PDB entry 3IIX | X-ray diffraction, 1.25 A resolution | chain A

Chain A:
Molecule: [FeFe] hydrogenase maturase subunit HydE
From: Thermotoga maritima MSB8
Notes: EC 1.8.-.-
UniProt: Q9X0Z6 (HYDE_THEMA); residue numbers follow UniProt; this construct covers 1-348
Chain sequence (348 residues; each row starts with the number of its first residue):
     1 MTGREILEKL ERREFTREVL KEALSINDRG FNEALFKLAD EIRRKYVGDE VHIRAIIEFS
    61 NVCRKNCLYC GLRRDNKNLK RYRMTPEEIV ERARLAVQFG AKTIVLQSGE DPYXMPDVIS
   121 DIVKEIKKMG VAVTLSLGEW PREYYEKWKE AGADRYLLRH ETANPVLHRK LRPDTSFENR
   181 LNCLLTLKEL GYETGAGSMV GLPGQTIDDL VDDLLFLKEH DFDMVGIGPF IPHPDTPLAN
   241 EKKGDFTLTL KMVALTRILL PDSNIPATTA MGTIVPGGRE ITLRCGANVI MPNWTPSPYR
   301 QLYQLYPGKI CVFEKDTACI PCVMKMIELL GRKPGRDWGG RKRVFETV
Not modelled in the structure: 348
Sequence notes: modified residue (114)
Modified / non-standard residues: OTY (2-hydroxy-L-tyrosine) at position 114; Cys183, Cys322 (S-hydroxycysteine; CSO); Cys311 (S-mercaptocysteine; CSS)
Covalent attachments: trisulfane (S3H) linked to Cys319
Bound ions: 4Fe-4S cluster Fe: Cys63, Cys67, Cys70 (together with methionine)
Ligand contacts:
  - 5'-deoxyadenosine (5AD): Tyr69, Cys70, Gln107, Arg159, Glu161, Met199, Pro229, Phe230, Ile231, Leu305, Tyr306
  - carbonate ion (CO3): Gly244, Asp245, Phe246, Ile274, Val275
  - CPS (3-[(3-cholamidopropyl)dimethylammonio]-1-propanesulfonate), molecule 1: Arg29, Glu33, Phe36, Phe246, Thr247, Leu250, Val275, Ile281
  - CPS, molecule 2: Glu33, Phe36, Lys37, Asp40, Arg284, Cys285
  - CPS, molecule 3: Val97, Gln98, Phe99, Gly100, Pro321, Met324
  - CPS, molecule 4: Pro321, Met324, Lys325, Glu328
  - methionine (MET): Leu72, Gln107, Ser108, Gly109, Glu110, Ser136, Leu137, Gly138, Leu158, Glu161, Arg180, Tyr303, Leu305
  - trisulfane (S3H): Arg279, Cys311, Glu314, Ala318, Cys322, Val323
  - 4Fe-4S cluster (SF4): Cys63, Lys65, Asn66, Cys67, Tyr69, Cys70, Leu72, Arg73, Gly109, Glu110, Arg172
Curated features (UniProtKB/Swiss-Prot):
  - binding site ([4Fe-4S] cluster): Cys63, Cys67, Cys70
  - binding site ([2Fe-2S] cluster): Cys311, Cys319, Cys322
  - mutagenesis: Cys63 (C63A: Eliminates binding of one iron-sulfur cluster; when associated with A-67 and A-70), Cys67 (C67A: Eliminates binding of one iron-sulfur cluster; when associated with A-63 and A-70), Cys70 (C70A: Eliminates binding of one iron-sulfur cluster; when associated with A-63 and A-67)

Overview:
Chain A binds 4Fe-4S cluster, methionine, 5'-deoxyadenosine, 4 copies of compound CPS and carbonate ion.
Trisulfane is covalently linked to Cys319. Cys63, Cys67 and Cys70 coordinate a 4Fe-4S cluster Fe ion. From
UniProt: 3 [4Fe-4S] cluster-binding residues, 3 [2Fe-2S] cluster-binding residues and 3 mutagenesis sites.
Chain A is [FeFe] hydrogenase maturase subunit HydE (Thermotoga maritima MSB8); the structure, X-ray structure
of the FeFe-hydrogenase maturase HydE from T. maritima in complex with methionine and 5'deoxyadenosine, was
determined by X-ray diffraction, deposited together with 3IIZ.
